1DU4 - chain A; structure by X-ray diffraction, 2.50 A resolution.

# Chain A
Protein: Lipase
Source organism: Thermomyces lanuginosus
Notes: EC 3.1.1.3
UniProt: O59952 (LIP_THELA); residues 1-269 here correspond to UniProt positions 23-291 (UniProt number = residue number + 22)
Chain sequence (269 residues; numbered 1 to 269; the number before each row is that of its first residue):
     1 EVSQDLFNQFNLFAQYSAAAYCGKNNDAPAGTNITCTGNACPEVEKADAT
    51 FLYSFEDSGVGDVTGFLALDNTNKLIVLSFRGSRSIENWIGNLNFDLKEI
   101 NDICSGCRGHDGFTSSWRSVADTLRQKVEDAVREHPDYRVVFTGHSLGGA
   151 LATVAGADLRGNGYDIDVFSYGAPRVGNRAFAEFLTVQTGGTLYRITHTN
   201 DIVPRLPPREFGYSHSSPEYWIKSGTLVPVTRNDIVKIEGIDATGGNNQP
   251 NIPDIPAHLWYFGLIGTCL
Swiss-Prot annotation at these positions:
  - active site: S146 (Nucleophile), D201 (Charge relay system), H258 (Charge relay system)
Disulfides: C22-C268, C36-C41, C104-C107

# Summary
Curated annotation (UniProt) lists 3 active-site residues.
Chain A is Lipase (Thermomyces lanuginosus); the structure, The structural origins of interfacial activation
in thermomyces (humicola) lanuginosa lipase other structure details, was determined by X-ray diffraction (same
publication as 1DT3, 1DT5, 1DTE and 1EIN).
